PDB entry 6LAS | X-ray diffraction, 2.71 A resolution | chains A and E

== Chain A ==
Molecule: 55-nt RNA strand
Sequence (55 nucleotides; each row starts with the number of its first residue):
     1 GGCAUUGUGCCUCGCAUUGCACUCCGCGGGGCGAUAAGUCCUGAAAAGGG
    51 AUGUC
Small-molecule neighbours: S-adenosylmethionine (SAM): U6, G7, U8, G9, C32, G33, A34, A36, A37, G38
Reported in the primary citation:
  - binding site for S-adenosylmethionine: U6, G7, U8, G9, C32, G33, A34, A36, A37
  - contacts within the chain: U6/G50, G7/G33, G9/U39 (hydrogen bond), C32/A34 (hydrogen bond), G33/G50 (hydrogen bond), A34/A36, G9/A37 (hydrogen bond), U8/G38 (hydrogen bond), G33/G38 (hydrogen bond), G9/G38
  - specificity-determining residues: U6, U8 (proposed by the authors, not directly observed)
  - mutagenesis - U8A, U8C, U8G, G33A, A34C, A34G, A36C, A36G/A37G/G38A, A37C, G38C: abolished binding to S-adenosylmethionine
  - mutagenesis - U6C (Kd 0.46 uM): unchanged binding to S-adenosylmethionine

== Chain E ==
Name: U1 small nuclear ribonucleoprotein A
From: Homo sapiens
Reference sequence: P09012 (SNRPA_HUMAN); numbering as in UniProt (aligned over 6-96)
Sequence (93 residues; each row starts with the number of its first residue):
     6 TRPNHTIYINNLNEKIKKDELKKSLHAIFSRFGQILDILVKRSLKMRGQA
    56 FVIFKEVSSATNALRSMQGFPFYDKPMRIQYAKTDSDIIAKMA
Modified / non-standard residues: Mse-51, Mse-72, Mse-82 (selenomethionine; parent Met); Mse-97 (selenomethionine)
Differences from the reference sequence: engineered mutation His-31 (Tyr in P09012), Arg-36 (Gln in P09012), Lys-46 (Ser in P09012); expression tag (97-98)
Swiss-Prot annotation at these positions:
  - modified residue: Lys-60 (N6-acetyllysine)
  - mutagenesis: Thr-11 (T11V: Abolishes RNA binding), Tyr-13 (Y13F: Substantially reduces RNA binding), Asn-15 (N15V: Abolishes RNA binding), Asn-16 (N16V: Substantially reduces RNA binding), Arg-52 (R52Q: Abolishes RNA binding)

== Chain A / chain E interface ==
Contacting residue pairs (49; chain A residue first):
  G9(A) with Lys-23(E), hydrogen bond to the phosphate
  C10(A) with Lys-23(E), salt bridge to the phosphate
  C11(A) with Lys-22(E), phosphate contact; Lys-23(E), hydrogen bond to the phosphate; Arg-47(E), salt bridge to the phosphate
  U12(A) with Lys-22(E), salt bridge to the phosphate; Arg-47(E), salt bridge to the phosphate
  A16(A) with Leu-49(E), base contact; Arg-52(E), hydrogen bond to the base
  U17(A) with Glu-19(E), hydrogen bond to the base; Arg-52(E), base contact
  U18(A) with Asn-15(E), hydrogen bond to the base; Asn-16(E), hydrogen bond to the base; Lys-80(E), hydrogen bond to the base; Arg-83(E), hydrogen bond to the base
  G19(A) with Tyr-13(E), hydrogen bond to the base; Asn-15(E), hydrogen bond to the base; Asn-16(E), hydrogen bond to the base; Glu-19(E), hydrogen bond to the base; Lys-50(E), hydrogen bond to the sugar; Arg-52(E), hydrogen bond to the base; Gly-53(E), base contact; Gln-54(E), hydrogen bond to the base
  C20(A) with Tyr-13(E), stacking on the base; Mse-51(E), sugar contact; Gln-54(E), sugar contact; Phe-56(E), base contact; Gln-85(E), hydrogen bond to the base; Tyr-86(E), hydrogen bond to the base; Ala-87(E), base contact; Lys-88(E), hydrogen bond to the sugar
  A21(A) with Leu-44(E), base contact; Mse-51(E), sugar contact; Phe-56(E), stacking on the base; Thr-89(E), hydrogen bond to the base; Asp-90(E), base contact; Ser-91(E), hydrogen bond to the base
  C22(A) with Leu-44(E), sugar contact; Asp-90(E), hydrogen bond to the base; Ser-91(E), base contact; Asp-92(E), hydrogen bond to the base
  U23(A) with Asp-92(E), phosphate contact
  C25(A) with Ser-48(E), phosphate contact
  G26(A) with Ser-48(E), phosphate contact; Leu-49(E), hydrogen bond to the phosphate; Arg-52(E), hydrogen bond to the base
  A36(A) with Asp-24(E), hydrogen bond to the sugar
  A37(A) with Lys-23(E), hydrogen bond to the sugar; Asp-24(E), sugar contact
Interface residues without a listed pair, chain A (17 interface residues in all): G38
Interface residues without a listed pair, chain E (31 interface residues in all): Thr-11, Leu-17, Lys-20, Lys-27

== In short ==
The interface between chain A and chain E involves 17 residues on one side and 31 on the other; the contacts
include 26 hydrogen bonds, 4 salt bridges and 2 aromatic stacking contacts. Among the polar pairs are
A16(A)/Arg-52(E), U17(A)/Glu-19(E) and U18(A)/Asn-15(E). The paper reports a binding site for
S-adenosylmethionine at U6(A), G7(A) and U8(A) among others; U8A, U8C and U8G of chain A, among others,
abolish binding to S-adenosylmethionine; 11 substitutions were tested in all.
Chain A is a 55-nt RNA strand and chain E is U1 small nuclear ribonucleoprotein A (Homo sapiens); the
structure, the wildtype SAM-VI riboswitch bound to SAM, was determined by X-ray diffraction together with
6LAU, 6LAX and 6LAZ from the same study.
